PDB entry 8EMH | electron microscopy, 3.63 A resolution | chains C and O of the 14 polymer chains in the assembly

Chain C:
Name: Protease Lon-related BREX system protein BrxL
Source organism: Acinetobacter sp. NEB 394
Reference sequence: A0A7H8SL14 (A0A7H8SL14_9GAMM); residue numbers follow UniProt; this construct covers 1-679
Chain sequence (679 residues; each row starts with the number of its first residue):
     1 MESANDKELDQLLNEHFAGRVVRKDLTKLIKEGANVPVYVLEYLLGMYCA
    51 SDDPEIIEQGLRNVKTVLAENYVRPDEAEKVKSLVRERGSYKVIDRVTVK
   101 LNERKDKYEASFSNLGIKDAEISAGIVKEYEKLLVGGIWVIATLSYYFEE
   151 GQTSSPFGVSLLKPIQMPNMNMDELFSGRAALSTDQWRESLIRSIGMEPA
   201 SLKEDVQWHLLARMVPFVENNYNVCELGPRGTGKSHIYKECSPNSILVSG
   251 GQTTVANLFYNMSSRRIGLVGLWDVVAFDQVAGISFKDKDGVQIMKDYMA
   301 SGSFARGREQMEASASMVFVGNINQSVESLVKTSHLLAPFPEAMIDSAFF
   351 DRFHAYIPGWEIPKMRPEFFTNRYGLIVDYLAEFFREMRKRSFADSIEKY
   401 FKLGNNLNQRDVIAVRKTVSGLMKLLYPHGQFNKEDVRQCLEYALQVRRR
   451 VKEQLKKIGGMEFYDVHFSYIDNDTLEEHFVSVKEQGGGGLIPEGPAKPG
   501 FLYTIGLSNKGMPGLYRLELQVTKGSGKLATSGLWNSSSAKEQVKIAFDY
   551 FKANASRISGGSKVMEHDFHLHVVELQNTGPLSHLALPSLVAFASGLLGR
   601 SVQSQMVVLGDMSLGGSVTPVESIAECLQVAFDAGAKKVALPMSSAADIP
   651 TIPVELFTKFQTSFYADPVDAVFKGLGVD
Unresolved in the structure: 1, 489-491, 678-679
Differences from the reference sequence: conflict Gln280 (Glu in A0A7H8SL14)
Reported in the primary citation:
  - binding site for the 64-nt DNA strand (chain O): Ser264, Lys287
  - self-association interface (contacts with another copy of this molecule): Glu79
  - mutagenesis - R104A, L134W, S264A/R265A, K287A: decreased binding to dsDNA
  - mutagenesis - Q661W (3.3-fold): increased catalytic activity
  - mutagenesis - T658W: unchanged catalytic activity
  - mutagenesis - L134W: abolished catalytic activity on dsDNA
  - mutagenesis - Q661W: unchanged binding to DNA
  - mutagenesis - Q661W: decreased binding to dsDNA (in the presence of ATP)

Chain O:
Molecule: 64-nt DNA strand
Sequence (64 nucleotides; each row starts with the number of its first residue):
    12 ACGCGCTACACTAAAAGGGCCCTTAATTCGATCGACTAAGAAAGGGCCCT
    62 TTATCGATCGACTG

Interface between chain C and chain O:
Pairs across the interface (8; chain C residue first):
  Thr254(C) - DT23(O)  hydrogen bond to the phosphate
  Ala256(C) - DC22(O)  sugar contact
  Asn257(C) - DT23(O)  phosphate contact
  Asn261(C) - DC22(O)  phosphate contact
  Met262(C) - DC22(O)  hydrogen bond to the phosphate
  Ser263(C) - DA21(O)  hydrogen bond to the base
  Ser263(C) - DC22(O)  phosphate contact
  Lys287(C) - DA24(O)  salt bridge to the phosphate

Overview:
7 residues of chain C face 4 of chain O across their interface, with 3 hydrogen bonds and 1 salt bridge. Polar
pairs include Ser263(C)-DA21(O), Thr254(C)-DT23(O) and Met262(C)-DC22(O). The paper reports a binding site for
the 64-nt DNA strand (chain O) at Ser264(C) and Lys287(C); R104A, L134W and S264A/R265A of chain C, among
others, reduce binding to dsDNA; 6 substitutions were tested in all.
Here chain C is Protease Lon-related BREX system protein BrxL (Acinetobacter sp. NEB 394) and chain O is a
64-nt DNA strand. Entry 8EMH (CryoEM characterization of a unique AAA+ BrxL phage restriction factor) was
determined by electron microscopy (same publication as 8EIL and 8EMC).
